PDB entry 8CYH | X-ray diffraction, 3.38 A resolution | chains L and H of the 3 polymer chains in the assembly

[Chain L]
Protein: A12 antibody light chain
From: Homo sapiens
Notes: antibody fragment or engineered binder
Chain sequence (214 residues; row label = number of the first residue in the row):
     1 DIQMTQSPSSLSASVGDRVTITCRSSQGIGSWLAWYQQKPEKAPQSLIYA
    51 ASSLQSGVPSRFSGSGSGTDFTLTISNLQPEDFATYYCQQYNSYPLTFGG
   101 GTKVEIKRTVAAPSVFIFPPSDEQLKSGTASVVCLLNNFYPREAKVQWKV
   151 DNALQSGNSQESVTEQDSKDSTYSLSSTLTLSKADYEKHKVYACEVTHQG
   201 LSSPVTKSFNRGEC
Disordered / not traced: 213-214
Cystine bridges: Cys23-Cys88, Cys134-Cys194

[Chain H]
Protein: A12 antibody heavy chain
From: Homo sapiens
Notes: antibody fragment or engineered binder
Chain sequence (222 residues; numbered 0 to 221; the number before each row is that of its first residue; numbering starts at 0):
     0 EEVQLLESGGGLVQPGGSLRLSCAASGLTFRSYAMTWVRQAPGKGLEWVS
    50 GISVSGGITYYADSVKGRFTISRDNSKNTLYLQMNSLRAEDTAVYYCAKR
   100 GAAVGSFDYWGQGTLVTVSSASTKGPSVFPLAPSSKSTSGGTAALGCLVK
   150 DYFPEPVTVSWNSGALTSGVHTFPAVLQSSGLYSLSSVVTVPSSSLGTQT
   200 YICNVNHKPSNTKVDKKVEPKS
Disordered / not traced: 0, 221
Cystine bridges: Cys22-Cys96, Cys146-Cys202

[Interface between chain L and chain H]
Pairs across the interface (71; chain L residue first):
  Trp32(L) - Val103(H)  hydrophobic
  Ala34(L) - Ser105(H)
  Tyr36(L) - Ser105(H)
  Tyr36(L) - Phe106(H)  hydrogen bond (side chain-backbone)
  Tyr36(L) - Trp109(H)
  Gln38(L) - Gln39(H)  hydrogen bond
  Gln38(L) - Tyr95(H)  hydrogen bond
  Lys42(L) - Tyr95(H)
  Ala43(L) - Tyr95(H)  hydrophobic
  Ala43(L) - Gly110(H)
  Pro44(L) - Tyr95(H)
  Pro44(L) - Trp109(H)
  Ser46(L) - Ser105(H)
  Ser46(L) - Phe106(H)
  Ser46(L) - Asp107(H)
  Tyr49(L) - Ser105(H)
  Gln55(L) - Ser105(H)
  Gln55(L) - Asp107(H)
  Tyr87(L) - Gln39(H)
  Tyr87(L) - Gly44(H)
  Tyr87(L) - Leu45(H)  hydrophobic
  Gln89(L) - Phe106(H)
  Tyr91(L) - Val103(H)
  Tyr91(L) - Gly104(H)
  Tyr91(L) - Ser105(H)
  Tyr94(L) - Trp47(H)  hydrophobic
  Tyr94(L) - Tyr59(H)
  Tyr94(L) - Arg99(H)  hydrogen bond
  Pro95(L) - Trp47(H)  hydrophobic
  Leu96(L) - Trp47(H)
  Leu96(L) - Arg99(H)
  Leu96(L) - Phe106(H)  hydrophobic
  Phe98(L) - Val37(H)  hydrophobic
  Phe98(L) - Leu45(H)
  Phe98(L) - Trp47(H)
  Phe98(L) - Phe106(H)  hydrophobic
  Phe98(L) - Trp109(H)  hydrophobic
  Phe116(L) - Lys135(H)
  Phe116(L) - Ser138(H)
  Phe116(L) - Ala143(H)  hydrophobic
  Phe118(L) - Leu130(H)  hydrophobic
  Phe118(L) - Ala131(H)
  Phe118(L) - Ala143(H)
  Ser121(L) - Phe128(H)
  Ser121(L) - Pro129(H)
  Glu123(L) - Phe128(H)
  Glu123(L) - Pro129(H)
  Gln124(L) - Phe128(H)
  Val133(L) - Leu147(H)  hydrophobic
  Leu135(L) - Ala143(H)  hydrophobic
  Leu135(L) - Phe172(H)  hydrophobic
  Leu135(L) - Val187(H)  hydrophobic
  Asn137(L) - His170(H)
  Asn137(L) - Thr189(H)
  Asn138(L) - His170(H)
  Gln160(L) - Val175(H)
  Gln160(L) - Leu176(H)
  Gln160(L) - Gln177(H)
  Glu161(L) - Val175(H)
  Ser162(L) - Phe172(H)
  Ser162(L) - Pro173(H)  hydrogen bond (side chain-backbone)
  Val163(L) - Pro173(H)
  Thr164(L) - Phe172(H)
  Asp167(L) - His170(H)
  Ser174(L) - His170(H)
  Ser174(L) - Phe172(H)
  Leu175(L) - Phe172(H)
  Ser176(L) - Phe172(H)
  Ser176(L) - Ser185(H)
  Thr180(L) - Gln177(H)
  Lys207(L) - Ser134(H)
Interface residues without a listed pair, chain L (38 interface residues in all): Ser127
Interface residues without a listed pair, chain H (38 interface residues in all): Lys43, Glu46, Gln111, Leu144, Lys215

[In short]
The chain L/chain H interface involves 38 residues from each chain, with 5 hydrogen bonds. Polar contacts
include Tyr36(L)-Phe106(H), Gln38(L)-Gln39(H) and Gln38(L)-Tyr95(H).
Here chain L is A12 antibody light chain and chain H is A12 antibody heavy chain, both from Homo sapiens.
Entry 8CYH (Novel Anti-Mesothelin Antibodies Enable Crystallography of the Intact Mesothelin Ectodo- main and
Engineering of Potent, T ...) was determined by X-ray diffraction, deposited together with 8CXC and 8CZ8.
